PDB entry 2VRS | X-ray diffraction, 1.75 A resolution | chains A and B of the 3 polymer chains in the assembly

== Chain A (and B) ==
Name: Sigma-C capsid protein
Source organism: Avian reovirus
Notes: chain B of this document is another copy of the same molecule, construct and numbering; everything in this record applies to it too
UniProtKB: Q992I2 (SIGC_ARVS1); residue numbers follow UniProt; this construct covers 117-326
Chain sequence (211 residues; row label = number of the first residue in the row):
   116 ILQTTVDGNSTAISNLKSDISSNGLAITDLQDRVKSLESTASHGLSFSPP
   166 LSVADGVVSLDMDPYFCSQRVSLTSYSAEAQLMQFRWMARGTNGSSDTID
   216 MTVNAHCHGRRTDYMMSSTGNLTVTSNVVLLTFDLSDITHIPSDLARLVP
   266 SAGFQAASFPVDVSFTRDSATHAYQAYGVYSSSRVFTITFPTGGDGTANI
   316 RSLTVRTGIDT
Unresolved in the structure: 116-121
Bound ions: Zn2+ site 1: D122 (shared with H287(B), Y289(B) of chain B); Zn2+ site 2: D134 (shared with D215(B) of chain B); Zn2+ site 3: D144 (shared with H255(B) of chain B; 1 residue of chain C); Zn2+ site 4: H158 (shared with H158(B) of chain B; 1 residue of chain C); Zn2+ site 5 near D212 (its only coordinating residue here); Zn2+ site 6: H287, Y289 (shared with 1 residue of chain C)

== How chain A and chain B interact ==
Pairs across the interface (94; chain A residue first):
  N124(A) with N124(B); S125(B); I128(B)
  L131(A) with I128(B), hydrophobic; L131(B), hydrophobic; K132(B); I135(B), hydrophobic
  D134(A) with I135(B)
  I135(A) with I135(B), hydrophobic
  N138(A) with I135(B), hydrogen bond (side chain-backbone); N138(B); G139(B); I142(B)
  A141(A) with I142(B), hydrophobic
  I142(A) with I142(B), hydrophobic
  L145(A) with L145(B), hydrophobic; Q146(B)
  R148(A) with V149(B); K150(B); E153(B), salt bridge
  V149(A) with V149(B), hydrophobic
  L152(A) with V149(B), hydrophobic; L152(B), hydrophobic; E153(B); H158(B)
  T155(A) with H158(B)
  S157(A) with S157(B), hydrogen bond (side chain-backbone); H158(B)
  H158(A) with H158(B), hydrogen bond
  G159(A) with G171(B)
  L160(A) with V168(B), hydrophobic; G171(B); V173(B), hydrophobic
  S161(A) with G171(B), hydrogen bond (backbone-backbone); V172(B); V173(B), hydrogen bond (backbone-backbone)
  F162(A) with V173(B)
  S163(A) with V173(B), hydrogen bond (backbone-backbone); S174(B)
  P164(A) with Q184(B); V186(B)
  P165(A) with L175(B), hydrophobic; Q184(B); V186(B); S187(B); L188(B)
  L166(A) with V173(B), hydrophobic; S174(B); L175(B)
  L175(A) with L175(B), hydrophobic; L188(B), hydrophobic
  D176(A) with S187(B); L188(B), hydrogen bond (backbone-backbone)
  M177(A) with S187(B); L188(B)
  D178(A) with S187(B); L188(B), hydrogen bond (backbone-backbone); T189(B), hydrogen bond
  F181(A) with F181(B); C182(B), hydrophobic; L188(B); T189(B); S190(B)
  C182(A) with L188(B)
  L188(A) with L188(B), hydrophobic
  R225(A) with T189(B); S190(B)
  R226(A) with H223(B)
  G268(A) with S192(B); A193(B); E194(B); A195(B), hydrogen bond (backbone-backbone)
  F269(A) with Y191(B); A195(B); H221(B)
  A271(A) with E194(B); A195(B)
  A272(A) with A195(B); Q196(B); L197(B)
  S273(A) with L197(B); H221(B), hydrogen bond (backbone-side chain)
  F274(A) with H221(B)
  P275(A) with H221(B); M230(B), hydrophobic
  D277(A) with R321(B), salt bridge
  Q290(A) with M230(B); R321(B), hydrogen bond
  Y292(A) with L197(B), hydrophobic; N219(B); M230(B)
  D325(A) with Y191(B), hydrogen bond; H223(B), salt bridge
  T326(A) with S190(B)
Other interface residues (no listed pair), chain A (46 interface residues in all): A127, I128, S266
Other interface residues (no listed pair), chain B (46 interface residues in all): F162, L166, M177

== Summary ==
The chain A/chain B interface involves 46 residues from each chain; the contacts include 13 hydrogen bonds and
3 salt bridges. Polar contacts include R148(A)-E153(B), D277(A)-R321(B) and D325(A)-H223(B). H287(A) and
Y289(A) coordinate Zn2+ site 6.
Chain A and chain B are both Sigma-C capsid protein (Avian reovirus); the structure, Structure of avian
reovirus sigmaC117-326, C2 crystal form, was determined by X-ray diffraction, deposited together with 2JJL.
